Entry 6RET (electron microscopy, 4.30 A resolution (low resolution: residue-level contacts below are approximate; hydrogen-bond / salt-bridge calls are withheld)); this record covers chains 2 and 4 of the 31 polymer chains in the assembly.

[Chain 2]
Protein: ASA-2: Polytomella F-ATP synthase associated subunit 2
Organism: Polytomella sp. Pringsheim 198.80
Notes: engineered mutation(s): P165F, N167S
Sequence (441 residues; row label = number of the first residue in the row):
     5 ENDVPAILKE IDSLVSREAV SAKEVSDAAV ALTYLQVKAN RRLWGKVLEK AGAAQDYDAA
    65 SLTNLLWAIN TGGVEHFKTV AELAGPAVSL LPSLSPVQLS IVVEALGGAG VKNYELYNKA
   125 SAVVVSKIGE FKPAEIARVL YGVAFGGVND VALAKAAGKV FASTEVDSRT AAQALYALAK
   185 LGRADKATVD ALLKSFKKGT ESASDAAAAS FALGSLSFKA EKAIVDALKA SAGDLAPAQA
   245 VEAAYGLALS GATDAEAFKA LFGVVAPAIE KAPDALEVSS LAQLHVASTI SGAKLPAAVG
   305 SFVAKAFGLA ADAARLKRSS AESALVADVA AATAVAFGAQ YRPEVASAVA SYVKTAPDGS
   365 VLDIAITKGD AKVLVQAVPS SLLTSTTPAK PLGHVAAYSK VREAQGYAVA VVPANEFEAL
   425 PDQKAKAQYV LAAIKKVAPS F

[Chain 4]
Protein: Mitochondrial ATP synthase associated protein ASA4
Organism: Polytomella sp. Pringsheim 198.80
Reference sequence: D7NIZ2 (D7NIZ2_9CHLO); residue numbers follow UniProt; this construct covers 1-294
Sequence (294 residues; numbered 1 to 294; the number before each row is that of its first residue):
     1 ATEPAVSKKE VLYFLSSKDA ESSTAVKSYL KSLYAGAQVE ATETDASELI AQLEKKYLSA
    61 QVVEPGVHNI ALPLGESGSA PVKRYAAELF NLGAQAGFEC PFIEVSKKFG QETATSETVK
   121 DVLNKTKSYV SADYNAALNE VLSSVEAEIN GPVLFDGKTE GFKKFAAKAK AVAVSRGLPA
   181 DTILAYCAGS ANEDAADKVS KEFFTWFESA YTADAAAEVK AIEAEAASIL DRHLAKPVAQ
   241 IRKEQASAYA SLLKRAETAK GAKWAEKYLE DVKAVQWFDA SVAEAPASGP KVAA
Not modelled in the structure: 1-4

[How chain 2 and chain 4 interact]
Contacting residue pairs - 64 pairs, chain 2 then chain 4:
  F81(2) with E88(4)
  K82(2) with A71(4); R84(4)
  A85(2) with R84(4)
  E86(2) with P81(4); R84(4)
  G89(2) with A80(4)
  K116(2) with A87(4); F90(4); Y211(4)
  N117(2) with K83(4); E208(4)
  Y118(2) with F204(4); E208(4); Y211(4)
  E119(2) with K83(4); E208(4)
  N122(2) with K201(4); T205(4)
  S125(2) with K201(4)
  N153(2) with D197(4)
  D154(2) with D197(4); K201(4)
  V155(2) with E193(4); D197(4)
  A156(2) with D197(4)
  K159(2) with E193(4)
  R187(2) with E193(4)
  E274(2) with Y34(4)
  P277(2) with Y34(4)
  D278(2) with K27(4); K31(4)
  V282(2) with L15(4)
  F306(2) with L30(4); L33(4); Y34(4)
  K309(2) with L33(4); G36(4); A37(4); Q38(4)
  L313(2) with L12(4); L15(4); Y29(4)
  D316(2) with K8(4); L12(4); T42(4)
  A317(2) with L12(4)
  L320(2) with K9(4); Y13(4)
  K321(2) with L12(4); Y13(4); S16(4)
  S323(2) with E99(4)
  S324(2) with E99(4); K107(4)
  V357(2) with T44(4)
  T359(2) with T44(4)
  D362(2) with V39(4)
  G363(2) with A41(4); T42(4)
  V365(2) with T42(4); T44(4)
  S389(2) with E193(4)
  T390(2) with E193(4)
Other interface residues (no listed pair), chain 2 (47 interface residues in all): R46, A88, G114, I273, E281, L285, V303, R319, R322, S364
Other interface residues (no listed pair), chain 4 (45 interface residues in all): K18, E40, E43, K55, E76, N91, Q95, D194, S288

[In short]
47 residues of chain 2 and 45 residues of chain 4 are in contact.
Chain 2 is ASA-2: Polytomella F-ATP synthase associated subunit 2 and chain 4 is Mitochondrial ATP synthase
associated protein ASA4, both from Polytomella sp. Pringsheim 198.80; the structure, Cryo-EM structure of
Polytomella F-ATP synthase, Rotary substate 3C, monomer-masked refinement, was determined by electron
microscopy, deposited together with 6RD4, 6RD5, 6RD6, 6RD7, 6RD8, 6RD9 and 46 further entries.
